PDB entry 8ZIR | electron microscopy, 3.08 A resolution | chains N and O of the 18 polymer chains in the assembly

Chain N (and O):
Molecule: HerA
From: Agrobacterium tumefaciens
Notes: chain O of this document is another copy of the same molecule, construct and numbering; everything in this record applies to it too
Amino-acid sequence (617 residues; numbered 1 to 617; the number before each row is that of its first residue):
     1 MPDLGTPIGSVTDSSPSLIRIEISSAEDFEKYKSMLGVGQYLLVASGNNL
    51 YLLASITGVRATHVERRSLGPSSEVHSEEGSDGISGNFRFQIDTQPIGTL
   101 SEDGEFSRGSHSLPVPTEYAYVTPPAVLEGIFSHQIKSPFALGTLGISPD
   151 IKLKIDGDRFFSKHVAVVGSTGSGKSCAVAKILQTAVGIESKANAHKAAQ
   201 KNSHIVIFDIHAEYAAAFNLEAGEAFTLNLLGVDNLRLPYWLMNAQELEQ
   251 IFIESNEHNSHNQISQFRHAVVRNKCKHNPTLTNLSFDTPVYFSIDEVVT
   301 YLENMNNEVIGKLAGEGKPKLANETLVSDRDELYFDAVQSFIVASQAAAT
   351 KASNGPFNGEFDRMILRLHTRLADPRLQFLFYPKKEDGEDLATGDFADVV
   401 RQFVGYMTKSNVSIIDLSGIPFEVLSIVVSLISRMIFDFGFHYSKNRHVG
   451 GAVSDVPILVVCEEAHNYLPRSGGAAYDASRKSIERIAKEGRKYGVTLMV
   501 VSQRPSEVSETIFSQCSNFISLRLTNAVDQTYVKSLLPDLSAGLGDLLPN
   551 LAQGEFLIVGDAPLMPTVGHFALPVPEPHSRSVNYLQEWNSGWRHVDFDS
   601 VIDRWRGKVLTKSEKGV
Unresolved in the structure: 65-86, 190-200, 221-227, 572-617 (chain O: 64-86, 191-200, 221-224, 448-455, 580-596, 606-617)

Interface between chain N and chain O:
Residue-residue contacts - 22 pairs, chain N then chain O:
  Lys33(N) - Ser112(O)
  Lys33(N) - Leu113(O)
  Val59(N) - Ser15(O)
  Val59(N) - Pro16(O)
  Arg60(N) - Ser15(O)
  Ala61(N) - Asp13(O)
  Ala61(N) - Ser14(O)
  Asn256(N) - His442(O)
  His258(N) - Asn284(O)
  His258(N) - Ser286(O)
  His258(N) - Asp288(O)
  His258(N) - Thr289(O)
  Asn259(N) - Thr283(O)  hydrogen bond
  Asn259(N) - Asn284(O)  hydrogen bond
  His261(N) - Asn284(O)  hydrogen bond (side chain-backbone)
  Arg363(N) - Leu282(O)
  Phe422(N) - Arg447(O)
  Ala527(N) - Pro538(O)  hydrophobic
  Asn550(N) - Gly109(O)
  Asn550(N) - His111(O)
  Ala552(N) - His111(O)
  Glu555(N) - His111(O)  salt bridge
Also at the interface, not in a pair above, chain N (24 interface residues in all): Phe29, Glu30, Thr62, His63, Phe88, Phe90, Asn262, Glu360, Glu423, Leu551
Also at the interface, not in a pair above, chain O (27 interface residues in all): Thr12, Ser46, Arg108, Ser110, Val115, Pro116, Thr117, Thr281, Leu285, Lys445

In short:
The interface between chain N and chain O involves 24 residues on one side and 27 on the other; the contacts
include 3 hydrogen bonds and 1 salt bridge. Among the polar pairs are Glu555(N)-His111(O), Asn259(N)-Thr283(O)
and Asn259(N)-Asn284(O).
Chain N and chain O are both HerA (Agrobacterium tumefaciens); the structure, DUF4297-HerA complex, was
determined by electron microscopy, deposited together with 8ZGI, 8ZIQ, 8ZIS and 8ZIT.
